5MPD - chains W and U of the 13 polymer chains in the assembly; structure by electron microscopy, 4.10 A resolution (low resolution: residue-level contacts below are approximate; hydrogen-bond / salt-bridge calls are withheld).

[Chain W]
Protein: 26S proteasome regulatory subunit RPN10
Source organism: Saccharomyces cerevisiae (strain ATCC 204508 / S288c)
UniProt: P38886 (RPN10_YEAST); residue numbers follow UniProt; this construct covers 1-268
Sequence (268 residues; numbered 1 to 268; the number before each row is that of its first residue):
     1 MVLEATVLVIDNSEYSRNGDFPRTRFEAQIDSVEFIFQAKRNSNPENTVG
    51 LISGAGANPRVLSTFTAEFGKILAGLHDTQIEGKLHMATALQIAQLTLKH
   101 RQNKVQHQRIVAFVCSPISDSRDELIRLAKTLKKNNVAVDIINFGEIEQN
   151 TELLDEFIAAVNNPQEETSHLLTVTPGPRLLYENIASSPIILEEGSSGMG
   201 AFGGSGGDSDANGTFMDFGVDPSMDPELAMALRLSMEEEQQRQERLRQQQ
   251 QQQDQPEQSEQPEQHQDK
Unresolved in the structure: 198-268

[Chain U]
Protein: 26S proteasome regulatory subunit RPN8
Source organism: Saccharomyces cerevisiae (strain ATCC 204508 / S288c)
UniProt: Q08723 (RPN8_YEAST); residue numbers follow UniProt; this construct covers 1-338
Sequence (338 residues; row label = number of the first residue in the row):
     1 MSLQHEKVTIAPLVLLSALDHYERTQTKENKRCVGVILGDANSSTIRVTN
    51 SFALPFEEDEKNSDVWFLDHNYIENMNEMCKKINAKEKLIGWYHSGPKLR
   101 ASDLKINELFKKYTQNNPLLLIVDVKQQGVGLPTDAYVAIEQVKDDGTST
   151 EKTFLHLPCTIEAEEAEEIGVEHLLRDVRDQAAGGLSIRLTNQLKSLKGL
   201 QSKLKDVVEYLDKVINKELPINHTILGKLQDVFNLLPNLGTPDDDEIDVE
   251 NHDRINISNNLQKALTVKTNDELMVIYISNLVRSIIAFDDLIENKIQNKK
   301 IQEQRVKDKQSKVSDDSESESGDKEATAPLIQRKNKKN
Unresolved in the structure: 299-338
UniProt features mapped onto this chain:
  - modified residue: S2 (N-acetylserine), S314 (Phosphoserine), S317 (Phosphoserine), S319 (Phosphoserine), T327 (Phosphothreonine)

[Interface between chain W and chain U]
Pairs across the interface (19; chain W residue first):
  N58(W) with D64(U)
  V61(W) with H70(U)
  L62(W) with N71(U)
  S63(W) with N71(U)
  T64(W) with D69(U); N71(U)
  K71(W) with N71(U)
  Q92(W) with N62(U); V65(U)
  I93(W) with W66(U)
  L96(W) with E57(U); W66(U); F67(U)
  T97(W) with F67(U)
  K99(W) with E57(U)
  H100(W) with E57(U); F67(U)
  E124(W) with K61(U)
  R127(W) with K61(U)
Also at the interface, not in a pair above, chain U (12 interface residues in all): P55, L68

[Summary]
Chain W and chain U form an interface of 14 and 12 residues respectively.
Here chain W is 26S proteasome regulatory subunit RPN10 and chain U is 26S proteasome regulatory subunit RPN8,
both from Saccharomyces cerevisiae (strain ATCC 204508 / S288c). Entry 5MPD (26S proteasome in presence of ATP
(s1)) was determined by electron microscopy, deposited together with 5MP9, 5MPA, 5MPB, 5MPC and 5MPE.
